Entry 1FRH (X-ray diffraction, 2.30 A resolution); this record covers chain A.

Chain A:
Name: Ferredoxin
From: Azotobacter vinelandii
Reference sequence: P00214 (FER1_AZOVI); residue numbers follow UniProt; this construct covers 1-106
Amino-acid sequence (106 residues; each row starts with the number of its first residue):
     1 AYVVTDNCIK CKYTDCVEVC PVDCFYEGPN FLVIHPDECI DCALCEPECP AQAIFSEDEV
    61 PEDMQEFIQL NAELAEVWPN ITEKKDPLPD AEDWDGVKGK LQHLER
Differences from the reference sequence: conflict Tyr2 (Phe in P00214)
Bound ions: 3Fe-4S cluster Fe: Cys8, Cys16, Cys49; 4Fe-4S cluster Fe: Cys20, Cys39, Cys42, Cys45
Residues lining bound ligands:
  - 3Fe-4S cluster (F3S): Val4, Cys8, Cys11, Lys12, Tyr13, Thr14, Asp15, Cys16, Leu32, Cys49, Pro50, Ala51, Ile54
  - 4Fe-4S cluster (SF4): Tyr2, Val19, Cys20, Pro21, Val22, Cys24, Phe25, Ile34, Cys39, Ile40, Asp41, Cys42, Ala43, Leu44, Cys45

In short:
Chain A binds 4Fe-4S cluster and 3Fe-4S cluster. The 3Fe-4S cluster Fe site is built by Cys8, Cys16 and Cys49.
Cys20, Cys39, Cys42 and Cys45 form the 4Fe-4S cluster Fe site.
Chain A is Ferredoxin (Azotobacter vinelandii); the structure, Azotobacter vinelandii ferredoxin I: alteration
of individual surface charges and the [4FE-4S] cluster reduction potential, was determined by X-ray
diffraction, deposited together with 1FRI, 1FRJ, 1FRK, 1FRL and 1FRM.
